Entry 6A0A (X-ray diffraction, 1.50 A resolution); this record covers chains A and B of the 3 polymer chains in the assembly.

== Chain A (and B) ==
Name: collagen type III peptide
Notes: chain B of this document is another copy of the same molecule, construct and numbering; everything in this record applies to it too
Amino-acid sequence (30 residues; each row starts with the number of its first residue):
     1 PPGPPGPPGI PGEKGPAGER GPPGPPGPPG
Disordered / not traced: 30 (chain B: fully traced)
Modified positions: Pro2, Pro5, Pro8, Pro23, Pro26, Pro29 (4-hydroxyproline; HYP)

== How chain A and chain B interact ==
Pairs across the interface (54):
  Pro1(A) with Pro2(B); Gly3(B), hydrogen bond (backbone-backbone)
  Pro2(A) with Pro2(B); Gly3(B)
  Gly3(A) with Gly3(B); Pro4(B)
  Pro4(A) with Gly3(B); Pro4(B); Pro5(B); Gly6(B), hydrogen bond (backbone-backbone)
  Pro5(A) with Gly6(B)
  Gly6(A) with Gly6(B); Pro7(B)
  Pro7(A) with Gly6(B); Pro8(B); Gly9(B), hydrogen bond (backbone-backbone)
  Pro8(A) with Gly9(B)
  Gly9(A) with Gly9(B); Ile10(B)
  Ile10(A) with Pro11(B); Gly12(B), hydrogen bond (backbone-backbone)
  Gly12(A) with Gly12(B); Glu13(B)
  Glu13(A) with Lys14(B); Gly15(B), hydrogen bond (backbone-backbone)
  Lys14(A) with Lys14(B), hydrogen bond (backbone-side chain)
  Gly15(A) with Gly15(B); Pro16(B)
  Pro16(A) with Lys14(B); Gly15(B); Ala17(B); Gly18(B), hydrogen bond (backbone-backbone)
  Gly18(A) with Gly18(B); Glu19(B)
  Glu19(A) with Arg20(B); Gly21(B), hydrogen bond (backbone-backbone)
  Arg20(A) with Arg20(B), hydrogen bond (backbone-side chain)
  Gly21(A) with Arg20(B); Gly21(B); Pro22(B)
  Pro22(A) with Arg20(B); Gly21(B); Pro23(B); Gly24(B), hydrogen bond (backbone-backbone)
  Gly24(A) with Gly24(B); Pro25(B)
  Pro25(A) with Gly24(B); Pro26(B); Gly27(B), hydrogen bond (backbone-backbone)
  Gly27(A) with Gly27(B); Pro28(B)
  Pro28(A) with Gly27(B); Pro29(B); Gly30(B), hydrogen bond (backbone-backbone)
Also at the interface, not in a pair above, chain A (29 interface residues in all): Pro11, Ala17, Pro23, Pro26, Pro29
Also at the interface, not in a pair above, chain B (30 interface residues in all): Pro1

== Overview ==
29 residues of chain A face 30 of chain B across their interface, with 12 hydrogen bonds. Polar contacts
include Lys14(A)-Lys14(B), Arg20(A)-Arg20(B) and Pro1(A)-Gly3(B).
Both chains are collagen type III peptide. Entry 6A0A (Structure of a triple-helix region of human collagen
type III) was determined by X-ray diffraction together with 6A0C from the same study.
